PDB entry 2UX1 | X-ray diffraction, 1.80 A resolution | chains A and C of the 12 polymer chains in the assembly

== Chain A (and C) ==
Name: DNA protection during starvation protein
Organism: Streptococcus suis
Notes: EC 1.16.-.-; chain C of this document is another copy of the same molecule, construct and numbering; everything in this record applies to it too
Reference sequence: Q9F5J9 (DPS_STRSU); residues 8-172 here = UniProt positions 8-172
Sequence (165 residues; row label = number of the first residue in the row):
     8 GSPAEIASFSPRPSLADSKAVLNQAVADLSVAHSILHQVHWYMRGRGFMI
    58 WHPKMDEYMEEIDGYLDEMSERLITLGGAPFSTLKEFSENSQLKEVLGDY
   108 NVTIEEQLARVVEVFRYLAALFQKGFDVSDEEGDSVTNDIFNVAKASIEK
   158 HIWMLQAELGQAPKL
Disordered / not traced: 8-21
Sequence notes: engineered mutation Gly8 (Gln in Q9F5J9)
Metal / ion sites: Zn2+ site 1: His40, His44; Zn2+ site 2: His47 (shared with Asp74(C), Glu78(C) of chain C); Zn2+ site 3: Asp74, Glu78 (shared with His47(C) of chain C)

== Interface between chain A and chain C ==
Pairs across the interface - 61 pairs, chain A then chain C:
  Ser41(A) - Ser89(C)
  Ser41(A) - Thr90(C)
  Ser41(A) - Leu91(C)
  Ser41(A) - Phe94(C)
  His44(A) - Asp74(C)  salt bridge
  Gln45(A) - Ser89(C)  hydrogen bond
  Gln45(A) - Thr90(C)
  His47(A) - Asp74(C)  salt bridge
  His47(A) - Glu78(C)  salt bridge
  Trp48(A) - Leu73(C)  hydrophobic
  Trp48(A) - Asp74(C)  hydrogen bond
  Trp48(A) - Ser77(C)  hydrogen bond
  Trp48(A) - Glu78(C)
  Trp48(A) - Ile81(C)
  Trp48(A) - Phe88(C)
  Tyr49(A) - Ala86(C)
  Tyr49(A) - Pro87(C)  hydrogen bond (side chain-backbone)
  Tyr49(A) - Ser89(C)
  His59(A) - Glu78(C)  salt bridge
  Leu73(A) - His44(C)
  Leu73(A) - Trp48(C)  hydrophobic
  Asp74(A) - His44(C)  salt bridge
  Asp74(A) - His47(C)  salt bridge
  Asp74(A) - Trp48(C)  hydrogen bond
  Ser77(A) - Trp48(C)
  Glu78(A) - His47(C)  salt bridge
  Glu78(A) - Trp48(C)
  Glu78(A) - His59(C)
  Ile81(A) - Trp48(C)
  Ile81(A) - Tyr107(C)
  Gly85(A) - Tyr107(C)  hydrogen bond (backbone-side chain)
  Ala86(A) - Tyr49(C)
  Ala86(A) - Tyr107(C)
  Pro87(A) - Tyr49(C)  hydrogen bond (backbone-side chain)
  Pro87(A) - Tyr107(C)
  Phe88(A) - Trp48(C)
  Ser89(A) - Ser41(C)
  Ser89(A) - Gln45(C)  hydrogen bond
  Ser89(A) - Trp48(C)
  Ser89(A) - Tyr49(C)
  Ser89(A) - Glu102(C)
  Ser89(A) - Gly105(C)
  Thr90(A) - Ser41(C)
  Thr90(A) - Gln45(C)
  Thr90(A) - Glu102(C)
  Thr90(A) - Val103(C)
  Leu91(A) - Ser41(C)
  Leu91(A) - Leu91(C)
  Leu91(A) - Phe94(C)  hydrophobic
  Leu91(A) - Glu102(C)  hydrogen bond (backbone-side chain)
  Glu93(A) - Leu104(C)
  Phe94(A) - Ser41(C)
  Phe94(A) - Leu91(C)  hydrophobic
  Glu102(A) - Ser89(C)
  Glu102(A) - Thr90(C)
  Glu102(A) - Leu91(C)  hydrogen bond (side chain-backbone)
  Val103(A) - Thr90(C)
  Gly105(A) - Ser89(C)
  Tyr107(A) - Ile81(C)
  Tyr107(A) - Gly85(C)  hydrogen bond (side chain-backbone)
  Tyr107(A) - Pro87(C)
Interface residues without a listed pair, chain A (29 interface residues in all): Val33, Val38, Ser95, Leu104
Interface residues without a listed pair, chain C (30 interface residues in all): Val33, Val38, Lys92, Glu93, Ser95

== Summary ==
The interface between chain A and chain C involves 29 residues on one side and 30 on the other; the contacts
include 11 hydrogen bonds and 7 salt bridges. Polar contacts include His44(A)-Asp74(C), His47(A)-Asp74(C) and
His47(A)-Glu78(C).
Chain A and chain C are both DNA protection during starvation protein (Streptococcus suis); the structure,
Identification of two zinc-binding sites in the Streptococcus suis Dpr protein, was determined by X-ray
diffraction, deposited together with 2V15.
